Entry 8EQ9 (X-ray diffraction, 2.86 A resolution); this record covers chain AAA.

[Chain AAA]
Protein: Eukaryotic translation initiation factor 2-alpha kinase 3
Source organism: Homo sapiens
Notes: EC 2.7.11.1
UniProtKB: Q9NZJ5 (E2AK3_HUMAN); numbering as in UniProt; present here: 575-666, 873-1094
Sequence (317 residues; row label = number of the first residue in the row; note: 205 numbers in that range are skipped by the numbering (no residue carries them; nothing is unmodelled there)):
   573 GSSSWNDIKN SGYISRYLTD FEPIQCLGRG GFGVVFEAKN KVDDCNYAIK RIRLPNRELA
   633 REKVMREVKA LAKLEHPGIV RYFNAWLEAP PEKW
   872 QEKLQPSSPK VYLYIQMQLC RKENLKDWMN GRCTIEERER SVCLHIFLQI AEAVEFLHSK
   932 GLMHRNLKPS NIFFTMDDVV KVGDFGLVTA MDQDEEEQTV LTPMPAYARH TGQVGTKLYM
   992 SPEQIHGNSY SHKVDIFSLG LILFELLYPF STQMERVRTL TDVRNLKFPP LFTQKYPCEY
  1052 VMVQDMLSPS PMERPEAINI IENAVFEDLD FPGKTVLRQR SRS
Disordered / not traced: 573-584, 603-604, 872-880, 960-986, 1081-1094
Sequence notes: expression tag (573-574); engineered mutation Asn937 (Asp in Q9NZJ5)
Small-molecule neighbours: WPB ((2R)-N-[(4M)-4-(4-amino-7-methyl-7H-pyrrolo[2,3-d]pyrimidin-5-yl)-3-methylphenyl]-2-(3-fluorophenyl)-2-hydroxyacetamide): Leu599, Gly600, Val607, Ala620, Lys622, Leu643, Ala644, Leu646, Ile651, Val652, Tyr654, Met888, Gln889, Leu890, Cys891, Phe944, Gly954, Asp955, Phe956
Swiss-Prot annotation at these positions:
  - binding site (ATP): Leu599 to Val607, Lys622
  - modified residue: Tyr619 (Phosphotyrosine), Thr982 (Phosphothreonine), Ser1094 (Phosphoserine)
  - natural variant: Arg588 (R588Q: In WRS), Trp658 (W658S: In WRS; uncertain significance), Ser878 (S878P: In WRS), Pro940 (P940S: In WRS; uncertain significance), Glu994 (E994Q: In WRS; uncertain significance)
What the authors report for this chain:
  - binding site for WPB: Val652, Gln889, Cys891, Phe956

[Summary]
Ligands of chain AAA: compound WPB. From UniProt: 10 ATP-binding residues. The paper reports a binding site
for WPB at Val652, Gln889 and Cys891 among others.
Chain AAA is Eukaryotic translation initiation factor 2-alpha kinase 3 (Homo sapiens); the structure,
Co-crystal structure of PERK with compound 11, was determined by X-ray diffraction, deposited together with
8EQD and 8EQE.
